7V86 - chains C and H of the 6 polymer chains in the assembly; structure by electron microscopy, 2.80 A resolution.

[Chain C]
Molecule: Spike glycoprotein
Source organism: Severe acute respiratory syndrome coronavirus 2
UniProtKB: P0DTC2 (SPIKE_SARS2); numbering as in UniProt (aligned over 1-1208)
Amino-acid sequence (1283 residues; numbered 1 to 1283; the number before each row is that of its first residue):
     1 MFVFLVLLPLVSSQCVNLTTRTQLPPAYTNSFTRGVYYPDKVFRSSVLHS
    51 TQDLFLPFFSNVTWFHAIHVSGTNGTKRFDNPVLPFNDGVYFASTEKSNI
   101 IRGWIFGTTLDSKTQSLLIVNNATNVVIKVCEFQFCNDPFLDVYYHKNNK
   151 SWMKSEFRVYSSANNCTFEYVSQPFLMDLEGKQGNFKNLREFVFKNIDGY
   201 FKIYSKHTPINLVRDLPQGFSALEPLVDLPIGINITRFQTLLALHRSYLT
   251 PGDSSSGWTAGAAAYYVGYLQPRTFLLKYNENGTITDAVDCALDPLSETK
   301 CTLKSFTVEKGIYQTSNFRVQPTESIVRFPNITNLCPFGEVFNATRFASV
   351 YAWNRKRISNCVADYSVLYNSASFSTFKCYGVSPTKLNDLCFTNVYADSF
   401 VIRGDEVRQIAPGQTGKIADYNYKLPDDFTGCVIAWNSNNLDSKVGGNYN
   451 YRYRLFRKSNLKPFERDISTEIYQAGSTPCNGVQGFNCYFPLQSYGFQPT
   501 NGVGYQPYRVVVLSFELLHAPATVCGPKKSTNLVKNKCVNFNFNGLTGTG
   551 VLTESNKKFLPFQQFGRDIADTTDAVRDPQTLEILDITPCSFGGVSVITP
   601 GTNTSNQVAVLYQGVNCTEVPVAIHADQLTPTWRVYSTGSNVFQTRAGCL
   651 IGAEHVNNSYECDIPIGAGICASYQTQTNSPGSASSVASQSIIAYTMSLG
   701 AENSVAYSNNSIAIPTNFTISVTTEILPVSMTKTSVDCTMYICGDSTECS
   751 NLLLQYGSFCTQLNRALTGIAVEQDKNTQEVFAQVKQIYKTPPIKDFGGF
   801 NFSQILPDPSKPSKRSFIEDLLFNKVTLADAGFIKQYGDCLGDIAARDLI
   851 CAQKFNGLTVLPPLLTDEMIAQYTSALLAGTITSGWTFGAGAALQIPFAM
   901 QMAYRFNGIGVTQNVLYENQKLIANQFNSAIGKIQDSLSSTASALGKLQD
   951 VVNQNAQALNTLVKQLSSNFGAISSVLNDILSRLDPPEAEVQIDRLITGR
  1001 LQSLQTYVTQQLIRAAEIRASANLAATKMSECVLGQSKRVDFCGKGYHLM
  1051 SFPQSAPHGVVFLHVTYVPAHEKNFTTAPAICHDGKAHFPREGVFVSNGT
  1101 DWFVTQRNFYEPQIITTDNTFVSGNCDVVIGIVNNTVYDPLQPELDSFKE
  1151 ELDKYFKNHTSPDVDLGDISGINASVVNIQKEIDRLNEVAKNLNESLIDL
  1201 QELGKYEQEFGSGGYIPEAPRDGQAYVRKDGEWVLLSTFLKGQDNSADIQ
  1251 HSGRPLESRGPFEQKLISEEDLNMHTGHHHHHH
Disordered / not traced: 1-13, 67-80, 146-152, 177-186, 247-262, 622-634, 676-690, 828-854, 1147-1283
Differences from the reference sequence: engineered mutation Asp142 (Gly in P0DTC2), Lys154 (Glu in P0DTC2), Gly682 (Arg in P0DTC2), Ser683 (Arg in P0DTC2), Ser685 (Arg in P0DTC2), Pro986 (Lys in P0DTC2), Pro987 (Val in P0DTC2), His1071 (Gln in P0DTC2), Asp1101 (His in P0DTC2); variant Arg452 (Leu in P0DTC2), Gln484 (Glu in P0DTC2), Gly614 (Asp in P0DTC2); expression tag (1209-1283)
UniProt features mapped onto this chain:
  - region: Asn280 to Cys301 (Putative superantigen), Arg403 to Asp405 (Integrin-binding motif), Asn448 to Tyr451, Tyr453 to Phe456 (Immunodominant HLA epitope recognized by the CD8+), Pro681, Ala684 (Putative superantigen), Ser816 to Tyr837 (Fusion peptide 1), Lys835 to Phe855 (Fusion peptide 2), Asp1163 to Glu1202 (Heptad repeat 2)
  - site: Arg815, Ser816 (Cleavage)
  - glycosylation: Asn17 (N-linked (GlcNAc...) (complex) asparagine), Asn61 (N-linked (GlcNAc...) (hybrid) asparagine), Asn74 (N-linked (GlcNAc...) (complex) asparagine), Asn122 (N-linked (GlcNAc...) (hybrid) asparagine), Asn149 (N-linked (GlcNAc...) (complex) asparagine), Asn165 (N-linked (GlcNAc...) (complex) asparagine), Asn234 (N-linked (GlcNAc...) (high mannose) asparagine), Asn282 (N-linked (GlcNAc...) (complex) asparagine), Thr323 (O-linked (GalNAc) threonine), Ser325 (O-linked (HexNAc...) serine), Asn331 (N-linked (GlcNAc...) (complex) asparagine), Asn343 (N-linked (GlcNAc...) (complex) asparagine), Asn603 (N-linked (GlcNAc...) (hybrid) asparagine), Asn616 (N-linked (GlcNAc...) (complex) asparagine), Asn657 (N-linked (GlcNAc...) (complex) asparagine), Thr676 (O-linked (GlcNAc...) threonine), Thr678 (O-linked (GlcNAc...) threonine), Asn709 (N-linked (GlcNAc...) (high mannose) asparagine), Asn717 (N-linked (GlcNAc...) (hybrid) asparagine), Asn801 (N-linked (GlcNAc...) (hybrid) asparagine) and 6 more in UniProt
  - natural variant: Leu5 (L5F: In strain: Iota/B.1.526), Ser13 (S13I: In strain: Epsilon/B.1.427/B.1.429), Leu18 (L18F: In strain: Beta/B.1.351, Gamma/P.1 and 1 more), Thr19 (T19I: In strain: Omicron/BQ.1.1, Omicron/XBB.1.5 and 1 more; T19R: In strain: Delta/B.1.617.2, Omicron/BA.2 and 4 more), Thr20 (T20N: In strain: Gamma/P.1), Leu24 to Ala27 (sequence variant, change not given here; In strain: Omicron/BA.2, Omicron/BA.2.12.1 and 6 more), Pro26 (P26S: In strain: Gamma/P.1), Gln52 (Q52H: In strain: Omicron/EG.5.1), Ala67 (A67V: In strain: Eta/B.1.525, Omicron/BA.1), His69 to Val70 (deletion: In strain: Alpha/B.1.1.7, Eta/B.1.525 and 5 more), Gly75 (G75V: In strain: Lambda/C.37), Thr76 (T76I: In strain: Lambda/C.37), 81 further natural variant entries in UniProt
  - mutagenesis: His69 to Val70 (Increased incorporation of cleaved spike into virions), Asn121 (N121Q: Partial loss of biliverdin affinity), Arg190 (R190K: Partial loss of biliverdin affinity), Asn234 (N234Q: Increased resistance to neutralizing antibodies), Asn331 (N331Q: Reduced viral infectivity), Asn343 (N343Q: Reduced viral infectivity), Tyr453 (Y453F: Decreased HLA binding to NF9 epitope. Increased binding affinity to human ACE2), Ala475 (A475V: Increased resistance to neutralizing antibodies), Val483 (V483A: Increased resistance to neutralizing antibodies), Phe490 (F490L: Increased resistance to neutralizing antibodies and human covalescent sera neutralization), Gln493 (Q493N: Reduced host ACE2-binding affinity in vitro; Q493Y: Reduced host ACE2-binding affinity in vitro), Asn501 (N501T: Reduced host ACE2-binding affinity in vitro; N501Y: Increased binding affinity to human ACE2), 9 further mutagenesis entries in UniProt
Cystine bridges: Cys15-Cys136, Cys131-Cys166, Cys291-Cys301, Cys336-Cys361, Cys379-Cys432, Cys391-Cys525, Cys480-Cys488, Cys538-Cys590, Cys662-Cys671, Cys738-Cys760, Cys743-Cys749, Cys1032-Cys1043, Cys1082-Cys1126
Covalent attachments: N-acetylglucosamine (NAG) linked to Asn61, Asn122, Asn165, Asn234, Asn331, Asn343, Asn603, Asn616, Asn657, Asn709, Asn717, Asn801, Asn1074, Asn1098, Asn1134

[Chain H]
Molecule: Angiotensin-converting enzyme 2, Green fluorescent protein
Source organism: Homo sapiens
Notes: EC 3.4.17.23, 3.4.17.-
UniProtKB: Q9BYF1 (ACE2_HUMAN); residues 1-615 carry their UniProt numbers (615 of 861 residues fall inside the UniProt entry; the rest is not from it)
Amino-acid sequence (861 residues; row label = number of the first residue in the row):
     1 MSSSSWLLLSLVAVTAAQSTIEEQAKTFLDKFNHEAEDLFYQSSLASWNY
    51 NTNITEENVQNMNNAGDKWSAFLKEQSTLAQMYPLQEIQNLTVKLQLQAL
   101 QQNGSSVLSEDKSKRLNTILNTMSTIYSTGKVCNPDNPQECLLLEPGLNE
   151 IMANSLDYNERLWAWESWRSEVGKQLRPLYEEYVVLKNEMARANHYEDYG
   201 DYWRGDYEVNGVDGYDYSRGQLIEDVEHTFEEIKPLYEHLHAYVRAKLMN
   251 AYPSYISPIGCLPAHLLGDMWGRFWTNLYSLTVPFGQKPNIDVTDAMVDQ
   301 AWDAQRIFKEAEKFFVSVGLPNMTQGFWENSMLTDPGNVQKAVCHPTAWD
   351 LGKGDFRILMCTKVTMDDFLTAHHEMGHIQYDMAYAAQPFLLRNGANEGF
   401 HEAVGEIMSLSAATPKHLKSIGLLSPDFQEDNETEINFLLKQALTIVGTL
   451 PFTYMLEKWRWMVFKGEIPKDQWMKKWWEMKREIVGVVEPVPHDETYCDP
   501 ASLFHVSNDYSFIRYYTRTLYQFQFQEALCQAAKHEGPLHKCDISNSTEA
   551 GQKLFNMLRLGKSEPWTLALENVVGAKNMNVRPLLNYFEPLFTWLKDQNK
   601 NSFVGWSTDWSPYADGSGGSGSGGSKGEELFTGVVPILVELDGDVNGHKF
   651 SVRGEGEGDATNGKLTLKFICTTGKLPVPWPTLVTTLTYGVQCFSRYPDH
   701 MKRHDFFKSAMPEGYVQERTISFKDDGTYKTRAEVKFEGDTLVNRIELKG
   751 IDFKEDGNILGHKLEYNFNSHNVYITADKQKNGIKANFKIRHNVEDGSVQ
   801 LADHYQQNTPIGDGPVLLPDNHYLSTQSVLSKDPNEKRDHMVLLEFVTAA
   851 GITHGMDELYK
Disordered / not traced: 1-18, 615-861
UniProt features mapped onto this chain:
  - region (Interaction with SARS-CoV spike glycoprotein): Asp30 to Tyr41, Met82 to Pro84, Lys353 to Arg357
  - active site: Glu375 (Proton acceptor), His505 (Proton donor)
  - binding site (chloride): Arg169, Trp477, Lys481
  - binding site (substrate): Arg273, His345, Pro346, Tyr515
  - binding site (Zn(2+)): His374, His378, Glu402
  - glycosylation (N-linked (GlcNAc...) asparagine): Asn53, Asn90, Asn103, Asn322, Asn432, Asn546
Cystine bridges: Cys133-Cys141, Cys344-Cys361, Cys530-Cys542

[How chain C and chain H interact]
Residue-residue contacts (32):
  Lys417(C) with Asp30(H), salt bridge
  Tyr449(C) with Asp38(H), hydrogen bond
  Tyr453(C) with His34(H)
  Phe456(C) with Thr27(H)
  Ala475(C) with Gln24(H)
  Gly476(C) with Ser19(H); Gln24(H)
  Ser477(C) with Ser19(H)
  Phe486(C) with Gln24(H); Met82(H), hydrophobic; Tyr83(H)
  Asn487(C) with Gln24(H), hydrogen bond; Tyr83(H)
  Tyr489(C) with Gln24(H); Thr27(H); Phe28(H); Lys31(H); Tyr83(H), hydrogen bond
  Gln493(C) with Lys31(H); His34(H)
  Ser494(C) with His34(H)
  Gly496(C) with Asp38(H); Lys353(H), hydrogen bond (backbone-side chain)
  Gln498(C) with Tyr41(H)
  Thr500(C) with Tyr41(H), hydrogen bond; Asp355(H)
  Asn501(C) with Tyr41(H), hydrogen bond; Lys353(H)
  Gly502(C) with Lys353(H), hydrogen bond (backbone-backbone); Gly354(H), hydrogen bond (backbone-backbone)
  Tyr505(C) with Glu37(H); Lys353(H)
Interface residues without a listed pair, chain C (21 interface residues in all): Leu455, Tyr473, Phe497
Interface residues without a listed pair, chain H (18 interface residues in all): Leu45, Arg357, Arg393

[Summary]
Chain C and chain H form an interface of 21 and 18 residues respectively; the contacts include 8 hydrogen
bonds and 1 salt bridge. Polar pairs include Lys417(C)-Asp30(H), Tyr449(C)-Asp38(H) and Asn487(C)-Gln24(H).
Chain C is Spike glycoprotein (Severe acute respiratory syndrome coronavirus 2) and chain H is
Angiotensin-converting enzyme 2, Green fluorescent protein (Homo sapiens); the structure, Cryo-EM structure of
SARS-CoV-2 S-Kappa variant (B.1.617.1) in complex with Angiotensin-converting enzyme 2 (ACE2) ectodomain,
three ..., was determined by electron microscopy.
